Entry 5WNP (X-ray diffraction, 3.30 A resolution); this record covers chains A and E of the 23 polymer chains in the assembly.

== Chain A ==
Molecule: 16S Ribosomal RNA rRNA
Organism: Thermus thermophilus (strain HB8 / ATCC 27634 / DSM 579)
Sequence (1522 nucleotides; each row starts with the number of its first residue; note: 42 numbers in that range are skipped by the numbering (no residue carries them; nothing is unmodelled there); a row labelled like 190A-190L holds insertion residues (190A, then the next letters in order); numbering starts at 0):
     0 UUUGUUGGAG AGUUUGAUCC UGGCUCAGGG UGAACGCUGG CGGCGUGCCU AAGACAUGCA
    60 AGUCGUGCGG G
    73 CCGCGGGGUU UU
    88 ACUCCG
    95 UGGUC
   101 AGCGGCGGAC GGGUGAGUAA CGCGUGGGU
  129A G
   130 ACCUACCCGG AAGAGGGGGA CAACCCGGGG AAACUCGGGC UAAUCCCCCA UGUGGACCCG
   190 C
190A-190L CCCUUGGGGUGU
   191 GUCCAAAGGG CUUU
   216 GCCCGCUUCC GGAUGGGCCC GCGUCCCAUC AGCUAGUUGG UGGGGUAAUG GCCCACCAAG
   276 GCGACGACGG GUAGCCGGUC UGAGAGGAUG GCCGGCCACA GGGGCACUGA GACACGGGCC
   336 CCACUCCUAC GGGAGGCAGC AGUUAGGAAU CUUCCGCAAU GGGCGCAAGC CUGACGGAGC
   396 GACGCCGCUU GGAGGAAGAA GCCCUUCGGG GUGUAAACUC CUGAA
   442 CCCGGGACGA AACCCCCGAC GA
   474 GGGGACUGAC GGUACCGGG
   494 GUAAUAGCGC CGGCCAACUC CGUGCCAGCA GCCGCGGUAA UACGGAGGGC GCGAGCGUUA
   554 CCCGGAUUCA CUGGGCGUAA AGGGCGUGUA GGCGGCCUGG GGCGUCCCAU GUGAAAGACC
   614 ACGGCUCAAC CGUGGGGGAG CGUGGGAUAC GCUCAGGCUA GACGGUGGGA GAGGGUGGUG
   674 GAAUUCCCGG AGUAGCGGUG AAAUGCGCAG AUACCGGGAG GAACGCCGAU GGCGAAGGCA
   734 GCCACCUGGU CCACCCGUGA CGCUGAGGCG CGAAAGCGUG GGGAGCAAAC CGGAUUAGAU
   794 ACCCGGGUAG UCCACGCCCU AAACGAUGCG CGCUAGGUCU CUGGGUCU
   848 CCUGGGGGCC GAAGCUAACG CGUUAAGCGC GCCGCCUGGG GAGUACGGCC GCAAGGCUGA
   908 AACUCAAAGG AAUUGACGGG GGCCCGCACA AGCGGUGGAG CAUGUGGUUU AAUUCGAAGX
   968 AACGCGAAGA ACCUUACCAG GCCUUGACAU GCUAGG
 1003A G
  1004 AACCCGGGUG AAAGCCUGGG GUGCCCC
1030A-1030D GCGA
  1031 GGGGAGCCCU AGCACAGGUG CUGCAUGGCC GUCGUCAGCU CGUGCCGUGA GGUGUUGGGU
  1091 UAAGUCCCGC AACGAGCGCA ACCCCCGCCG UUAGUUGCCA GCGGUUCGGC CGGGCACUCU
  1151 AACGGGACUG CCCGCGAAA
  1171 GCGGGAGGAA GGAGGGGACG ACGUCUGGUC AGCAUGGCCC UUACGGCCUG GGCGACACAC
  1231 GUGCUACAAU GCCCACUACA AAGCGAUGCC ACCCGGCAAC GGGGAGCUAA UCGCAAAAAG
  1291 GUGGGCCCAG UUCGGAUUGG GGUCUGCAAC CCGACCCCAU GAAGCCGGAA UCGCUAGUAA
  1351 UCGCGGAUCA G
 1361A C
  1362 CAUGCCGCGG UGAAUACGUU CCCGGGCCUU GUACACACXG CCXGUXACGC CAUGGGAGCG
  1422 GGCUCUACCC GAAGUCGCCG GG
  1446 AGCCUACGGG
  1459 CAGGCGCCGA GGGUAGGGCC CGUGACUGGG GCGAAGUCGU AACAAGGUAG CUGUACCGGA
  1519 AGGUGCGGCU GGAUCCACUC CUUUCU
Disordered / not traced: 0-4, 1534-1538
Sequence notes: conflict C1534 (A132811 in 55771382), A1535 (C132812 in 55771382)
Modified / non-standard residues: PSU (pseudouridine-5'-monophosphate) at position 516, 7MG (7N-methyl-8-hydroguanosine-5'-monophosphate) at position 527, M2G (N2-dimethylguanosine-5'-monophosphate) at position 966, 5MC (5-methylcytidine-5'-monophosphate) at position 967, 2MG (2N-methylguanosine-5'-monophosphate) at position 1207, 5MC (5-methylcytidine-5'-monophosphate) at position 1400, 4OC (4n,o2'-methylcytidine-5'-monophosphate) at position 1402, 5MC (5-methylcytidine-5'-monophosphate) at position 1404, 5MC (5-methylcytidine-5'-monophosphate) at position 1407, UR3 (3-methyluridine-5'-monophoshate) at position 1498, MA6 (6N-dimethyladenosine-5'-monophoshate) at position 1518, MA6 (6N-dimethyladenosine-5'-monophoshate) at position 1519, PSU (pseudouridine-5'-monophosphate) at position 1540, PSU (pseudouridine-5'-monophosphate) at position 1541
Metal / ion sites: Mg2+ site 1: U5, G6 (shared with 1 residue of chain D); K+ site 1 near U14 (its only coordinating residue here); Mg2+ site 2 near G15 (its only coordinating residue here); Mg2+ site 3 near G21 (its only coordinating residue here); Mg2+ site 4 near G28 (its only coordinating residue here); Mg2+ site 5 near G46 (its only coordinating residue here); Mg2+ site 6 near A53 (its only coordinating residue here); Mg2+ site 7 near G61 (its only coordinating residue here); Mg2+ site 8: G70, U98; Mg2+ site 9 near U81 (its only coordinating residue here); Mg2+ site 10 near U83 (its only coordinating residue here); Mg2+ site 11 near G107 (its only coordinating residue here); 14 more K+ sites not listed; 77 more Mg2+ sites not listed

== Chain E ==
Molecule: 30S ribosomal protein S5
Organism: Thermus thermophilus (strain HB8 / ATCC 27634 / DSM 579)
UniProt: Q5SHQ5 (RS5_THET8); residues 5-155 here = UniProt positions 5-155
Chain sequence (151 residues; numbered 5 to 155; the number before each row is that of its first residue):
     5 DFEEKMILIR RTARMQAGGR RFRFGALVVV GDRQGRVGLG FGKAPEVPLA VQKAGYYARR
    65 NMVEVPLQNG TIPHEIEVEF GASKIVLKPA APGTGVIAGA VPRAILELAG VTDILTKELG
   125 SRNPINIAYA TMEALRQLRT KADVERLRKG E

== How chain A and chain E interact ==
Contacting residue pairs (80; chain A residue first):
  G6(A) / Ala-94(E)  base contact
  G6(A) / Ala-95(E)  hydrogen bond to the base
  G6(A) / Thr-98(E)  hydrogen bond to the base
  G6(A) / Leu-119(E)  base contact
  G7(A) / Lys-92(E)  hydrogen bond to the base
  G7(A) / Ile-101(E)  phosphate contact
  G7(A) / Thr-120(E)  hydrogen bond to the sugar
  G7(A) / Lys-121(E)  base contact
  A8(A) / Ile-101(E)  phosphate contact
  A8(A) / Ala-102(E)  hydrogen bond to the sugar
  A8(A) / Gly-103(E)  sugar contact
  A8(A) / Arg-107(E)  base contact
  A8(A) / Thr-120(E)  sugar contact
  G9(A) / Lys-121(E)  salt bridge to the phosphate
  G9(A) / Glu-122(E)  hydrogen bond to the phosphate
  G9(A) / Arg-126(E)  hydrogen bond to the base
  A10(A) / Arg-126(E)  phosphate contact
  G15(A) / Ala-17(E)  hydrogen bond to the base
  G15(A) / Arg-18(E)  base contact
  G15(A) / Met-19(E)  sugar contact
  G15(A) / Arg-24(E)  hydrogen bond to the sugar
  A16(A) / Thr-16(E)  sugar contact
  A16(A) / Ala-17(E)  hydrogen bond to the sugar
  U17(A) / Arg-14(E)  hydrogen bond to the phosphate
  C18(A) / Arg-14(E)  salt bridge to the phosphate
  C18(A) / Asn-127(E)  hydrogen bond to the phosphate
  C18(A) / Asn-130(E)  phosphate contact
  C19(A) / Ala-86(E)  phosphate contact
  C19(A) / Ser-125(E)  hydrogen bond to the phosphate
  C19(A) / Asn-127(E)  hydrogen bond to the phosphate
  C19(A) / Asn-130(E)  hydrogen bond to the phosphate
  U20(A) / Ala-86(E)  phosphate contact
  G558(A) / Lys-121(E)  phosphate contact
  A559(A) / Lys-121(E)  salt bridge to the phosphate
  A559(A) / Arg-126(E)  salt bridge to the phosphate
  U560(A) / Leu-123(E)  base contact
  U863(A) / Glu-83(E)  phosphate contact
  A864(A) / Gly-85(E)  phosphate contact
  U921(A) / Arg-18(E)  sugar contact
  U921(A) / Met-19(E)  hydrogen bond to the sugar
  G922(A) / Met-19(E)  sugar contact
  G922(A) / Gln-20(E)  sugar contact
  G922(A) / Ala-21(E)  phosphate contact
  A923(A) / Ala-21(E)  phosphate contact
  C1069(A) / Arg-25(E)  hydrogen bond to the sugar
  U1070(A) / Arg-18(E)  salt bridge to the phosphate
  U1070(A) / Gln-20(E)  phosphate contact
  U1070(A) / Arg-25(E)  salt bridge to the phosphate
  C1071(A) / Arg-18(E)  salt bridge to the phosphate
  C1071(A) / Arg-27(E)  salt bridge to the phosphate
  C1071(A) / Pro-49(E)  sugar contact
  G1072(A) / Pro-49(E)  phosphate contact
  G1072(A) / Lys-57(E)  salt bridge to the phosphate
  U1073(A) / Lys-57(E)  salt bridge to the phosphate
  G1074(A) / Tyr-60(E)  phosphate contact
  G1074(A) / Tyr-61(E)  hydrogen bond to the phosphate
  G1077(A) / Lys-47(E)  hydrogen bond to the base
  U1078(A) / Phe-84(E)  sugar contact
  U1078(A) / Ile-129(E)  sugar contact
  U1078(A) / Asn-130(E)  hydrogen bond to the sugar
  U1078(A) / Tyr-133(E)  sugar contact
  G1079(A) / Arg-14(E)  hydrogen bond to the phosphate
  G1079(A) / Phe-45(E)  phosphate contact
  G1079(A) / Tyr-133(E)  phosphate contact
  A1080(A) / Arg-14(E)  salt bridge to the phosphate
  A1080(A) / Thr-16(E)  hydrogen bond to the phosphate
  A1080(A) / Ala-17(E)  sugar contact
  A1080(A) / Phe-45(E)  phosphate contact
  A1080(A) / Lys-47(E)  phosphate contact
  G1081(A) / Thr-16(E)  hydrogen bond to the phosphate
  G1081(A) / Ala-17(E)  phosphate contact
  G1081(A) / Arg-18(E)  phosphate contact
  G1081(A) / Arg-27(E)  phosphate contact
  C1192(A) / Arg-25(E)  hydrogen bond to the base
  U1194(A) / Gly-22(E)  sugar contact
  A1396(A) / Met-19(E)  base contact
  C1397(A) / Arg-24(E)  salt bridge to the phosphate
  A1398(A) / Gln-20(E)  hydrogen bond to the base
  A1398(A) / Gly-22(E)  base contact
  A1398(A) / Gly-23(E)  base contact
Also at the interface, not in a pair above, chain A (38 interface residues in all): U5, G1082, G1193
Also at the interface, not in a pair above, chain E (45 interface residues in all): Arg-15, Ala-48, Ser-87, Gly-124

== Summary ==
38 residues of chain A and 45 residues of chain E are in contact; the contacts include 25 hydrogen bonds and
12 salt bridges. Among the polar pairs are G6(A)/Ala-95(E), G6(A)/Thr-98(E) and G7(A)/Lys-92(E). U5(A) and
G6(A) form the Mg2+ site 1.
Chain A is 16S Ribosomal RNA rRNA and chain E is 30S ribosomal protein S5, both from Thermus thermophilus
(strain HB8 / ATCC 27634 / DSM 579); the structure, Crystal Structure of 30S ribosomal subunit from Thermus
thermophilus, was determined by X-ray diffraction (same publication as 5WNQ, 5WNR, 5WNS, 5WNT, 5WNU and 5WNV).
